PDB entry 1EYY | X-ray diffraction, 2.50 A resolution | chains A and D

[Chain A (and D)]
Molecule: Aldehyde dehydrogenase
Source organism: Vibrio harveyi
Notes: EC 1.2.1.5; chain D of this document is another copy of the same molecule, construct and numbering; everything in this record applies to it too
Reference sequence: Q56694 (ALDH_VIBHA); numbering as in UniProt (aligned over 1-510)
Chain sequence (510 residues; each row starts with the number of its first residue):
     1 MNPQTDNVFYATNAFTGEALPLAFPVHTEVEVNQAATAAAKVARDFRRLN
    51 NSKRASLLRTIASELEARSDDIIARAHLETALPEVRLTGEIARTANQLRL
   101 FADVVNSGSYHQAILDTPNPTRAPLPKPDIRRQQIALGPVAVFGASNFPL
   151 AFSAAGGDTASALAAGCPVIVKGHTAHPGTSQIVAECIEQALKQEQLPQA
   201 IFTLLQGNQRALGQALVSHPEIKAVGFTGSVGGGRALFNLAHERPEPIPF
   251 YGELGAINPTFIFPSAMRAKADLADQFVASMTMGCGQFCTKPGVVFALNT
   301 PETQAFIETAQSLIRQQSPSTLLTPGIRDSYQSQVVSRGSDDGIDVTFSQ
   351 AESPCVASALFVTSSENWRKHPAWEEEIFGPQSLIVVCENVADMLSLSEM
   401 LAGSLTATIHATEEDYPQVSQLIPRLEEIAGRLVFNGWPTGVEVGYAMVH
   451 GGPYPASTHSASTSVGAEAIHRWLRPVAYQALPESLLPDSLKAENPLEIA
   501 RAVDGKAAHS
Disordered / not traced: 1-4, 509-510 (chain D: 1-6, 509-510)
Swiss-Prot annotation at these positions:
  - active site: E253, C289
  - binding site (NADP(+)): G229 to G234
Ligand contacts: NADP (NAP; NADP nicotinamide-adenine-dinucleotide phosphate): F143, G144, S146, K172, G173, H174, T175, N208, R210, G213, Q214, F227, T228, G229, S230, G233, A236, L237, I327

[How chain A and chain D interact]
Residue-residue contacts - 151 pairs, chain A then chain D:
  R44(A) - E399(D)  salt bridge
  R44(A) - P424(D)
  R44(A) - R425(D)
  R44(A) - E428(D)  salt bridge
  R47(A) - P424(D)  hydrogen bond (side chain-backbone)
  R47(A) - E427(D)  salt bridge
  R47(A) - E428(D)  salt bridge
  R48(A) - P424(D)
  R48(A) - E427(D)  salt bridge
  I114(A) - Y446(D)
  I114(A) - A447(D)
  I114(A) - E468(D)
  D116(A) - Y446(D)  hydrogen bond (side chain-backbone)
  D116(A) - A447(D)  hydrogen bond (side chain-backbone)
  R122(A) - E443(D)  salt bridge
  K127(A) - E443(D)
  P128(A) - E443(D)
  I130(A) - E443(D)
  I130(A) - A447(D)
  I130(A) - M448(D)  hydrophobic
  R132(A) - A447(D)
  R132(A) - M448(D)  hydrogen bond (side chain-backbone)
  R132(A) - V449(D)
  R132(A) - T463(D)
  R132(A) - E468(D)
  I135(A) - E427(D)
  L137(A) - S460(D)
  R235(A) - H242(D)  hydrogen bond (side chain-backbone)
  R235(A) - E243(D)
  R235(A) - R244(D)  hydrogen bond (side chain-backbone)
  R235(A) - P245(D)  hydrogen bond (side chain-backbone)
  R235(A) - P247(D)
  F238(A) - H242(D)
  F238(A) - P247(D)  hydrophobic
  N239(A) - H242(D)
  H242(A) - R235(D)  hydrogen bond (backbone-side chain)
  H242(A) - F238(D)
  H242(A) - N239(D)
  H242(A) - H242(D)
  E243(A) - R235(D)
  R244(A) - R235(D)  hydrogen bond (backbone-side chain)
  P245(A) - R235(D)  hydrogen bond (backbone-side chain)
  P245(A) - Y454(D)
  P247(A) - R235(D)
  P247(A) - F238(D)  hydrophobic
  P247(A) - Y454(D)
  E399(A) - R44(D)  salt bridge
  Y416(A) - P483(D)
  Y416(A) - S485(D)
  V419(A) - L486(D)  hydrophobic
  S420(A) - L486(D)
  I423(A) - L482(D)  hydrophobic
  I423(A) - L486(D)  hydrophobic
  P424(A) - R44(D)
  P424(A) - R47(D)  hydrogen bond (backbone-side chain)
  P424(A) - R48(D)
  R425(A) - R44(D)
  E427(A) - R47(D)  salt bridge
  E427(A) - R48(D)  salt bridge
  E427(A) - I135(D)
  E427(A) - R475(D)  hydrogen bond (backbone-side chain)
  E427(A) - V477(D)
  E427(A) - Y479(D)  hydrogen bond
  E428(A) - R44(D)  salt bridge
  E428(A) - R47(D)  salt bridge
  A430(A) - R475(D)  hydrogen bond (backbone-side chain)
  G431(A) - R475(D)
  G431(A) - V477(D)
  G431(A) - A478(D)  hydrogen bond (backbone-backbone)
  R432(A) - A478(D)
  R432(A) - Q480(D)  hydrogen bond
  L433(A) - A478(D)  hydrogen bond (backbone-backbone)
  L433(A) - Y479(D)
  L433(A) - Q480(D)  hydrogen bond (backbone-backbone)
  L433(A) - L482(D)
  V434(A) - Q480(D)
  F435(A) - Q480(D)  hydrogen bond (backbone-backbone)
  F435(A) - A481(D)
  F435(A) - L482(D)  hydrophobic
  F435(A) - P483(D)
  F435(A) - L486(D)  hydrophobic
  E443(A) - R122(D)  salt bridge
  E443(A) - K127(D)
  E443(A) - P128(D)
  E443(A) - I130(D)
  G445(A) - D116(D)
  Y446(A) - I114(D)
  Y446(A) - D116(D)  hydrogen bond (backbone-side chain)
  Y446(A) - D504(D)
  Y446(A) - G505(D)
  A447(A) - I114(D)
  A447(A) - L115(D)  hydrophobic
  A447(A) - D116(D)  hydrogen bond (backbone-side chain)
  A447(A) - I130(D)
  A447(A) - R132(D)
  M448(A) - D116(D)
  M448(A) - I130(D)  hydrophobic
  M448(A) - R132(D)  hydrogen bond (backbone-side chain)
  V449(A) - R132(D)
  V449(A) - P476(D)
  V449(A) - V477(D)
  V449(A) - A478(D)  hydrophobic
  P453(A) - R475(D)
  Y454(A) - P245(D)
  Y454(A) - P247(D)
  S460(A) - L137(D)
  S460(A) - R475(D)
  S460(A) - P476(D)
  A461(A) - L474(D)
  A461(A) - P476(D)
  S462(A) - P476(D)
  T463(A) - R132(D)
  E468(A) - I114(D)
  E468(A) - R132(D)
  L474(A) - A461(D)
  R475(A) - E427(D)  hydrogen bond (side chain-backbone)
  R475(A) - A430(D)  hydrogen bond (side chain-backbone)
  R475(A) - G431(D)
  R475(A) - P453(D)
  R475(A) - S460(D)
  P476(A) - V449(D)
  P476(A) - S460(D)
  P476(A) - A461(D)
  P476(A) - S462(D)
  V477(A) - E427(D)
  V477(A) - G431(D)
  V477(A) - V449(D)
  A478(A) - G431(D)  hydrogen bond (backbone-backbone)
  A478(A) - R432(D)
  A478(A) - L433(D)  hydrogen bond (backbone-backbone)
  A478(A) - A447(D)
  A478(A) - V449(D)  hydrophobic
  Y479(A) - E427(D)  hydrogen bond
  Y479(A) - L433(D)
  Q480(A) - R432(D)  hydrogen bond
  Q480(A) - L433(D)  hydrogen bond (backbone-backbone)
  Q480(A) - V434(D)
  Q480(A) - F435(D)  hydrogen bond (backbone-backbone)
  A481(A) - F435(D)
  L482(A) - I423(D)  hydrophobic
  L482(A) - L433(D)
  L482(A) - F435(D)  hydrophobic
  P483(A) - Y416(D)
  P483(A) - F435(D)
  S485(A) - Y416(D)
  L486(A) - V419(D)  hydrophobic
  L486(A) - S420(D)
  L486(A) - I423(D)  hydrophobic
  L486(A) - F435(D)  hydrophobic
  D504(A) - Y446(D)
  G505(A) - Y446(D)
Other interface residues (no listed pair), chain A (70 interface residues in all): L115, R131, Q133, E246, G452, H459, A500, A507
Other interface residues (no listed pair), chain D (70 interface residues in all): R131, Q133, E246, G445, G452, H459, A500, A507

[In short]
Chain A and chain D each contribute 70 residues to their interface; the contacts include 30 hydrogen bonds and
12 salt bridges. Polar pairs include R44(A)-E399(D), R44(A)-E428(D) and R47(A)-E427(D). Chain A binds NADP.
Chain A and chain D are both Aldehyde dehydrogenase (Vibrio harveyi); the structure, Crystal structure of the
nadp+ dependent aldehyde dehydrogenase from vibrio harveyi, was determined by X-ray diffraction, deposited
together with 1EZ0.
